5E6K - chains A and B; structure by X-ray diffraction, 2.16 A resolution.

Chain A (and B):
Protein: Polyketide synthase PksL
From: Bacillus subtilis (strain 168)
Notes: chain B of this document is another copy of the same molecule, construct and numbering; everything in this record applies to it too
UniProt: Q05470 (PKSL_BACSU); residues -1 to 595 here correspond to UniProt positions 2870-3466 (UniProt number = residue number + 2871)
Amino-acid sequence (617 residues; numbered -21 to 595; the number before each row is that of its first residue; numbers below 1 keep their minus sign (Met-21 is residue -21)):
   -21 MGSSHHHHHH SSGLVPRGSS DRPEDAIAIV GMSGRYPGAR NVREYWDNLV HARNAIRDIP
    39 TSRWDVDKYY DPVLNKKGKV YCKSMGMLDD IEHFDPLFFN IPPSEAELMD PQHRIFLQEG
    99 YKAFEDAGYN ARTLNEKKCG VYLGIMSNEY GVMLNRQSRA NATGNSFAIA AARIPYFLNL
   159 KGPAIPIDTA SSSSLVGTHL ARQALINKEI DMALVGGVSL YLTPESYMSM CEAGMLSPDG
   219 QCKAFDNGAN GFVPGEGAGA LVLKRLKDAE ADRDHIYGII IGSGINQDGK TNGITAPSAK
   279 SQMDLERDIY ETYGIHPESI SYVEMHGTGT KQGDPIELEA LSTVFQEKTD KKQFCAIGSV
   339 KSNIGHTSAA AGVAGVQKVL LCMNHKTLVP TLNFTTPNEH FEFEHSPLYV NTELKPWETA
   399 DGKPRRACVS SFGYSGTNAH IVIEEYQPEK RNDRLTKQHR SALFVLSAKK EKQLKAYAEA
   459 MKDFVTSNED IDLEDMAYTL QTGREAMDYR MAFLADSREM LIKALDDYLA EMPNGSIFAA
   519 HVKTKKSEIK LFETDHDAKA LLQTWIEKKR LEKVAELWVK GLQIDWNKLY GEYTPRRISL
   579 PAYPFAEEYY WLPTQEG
Not modelled in the structure: -21 to 2, 48-59, 133-141, 211-230, 372-378, 431-437, 521-527, 592-595 (chain B: -21 to 0, 43-59, 137-140, 210-228, 373-378, 429-438, 529-532, 592-595)
Differences from the reference sequence: initiating methionine (-21); expression tag (-20 to -2); engineered mutation Ser169 (Cys3040 in Q05470)

Interface between chain A and chain B:
Contacting residue pairs (80; chain A residue first):
  Glu114(A) with Lys278(B), salt bridge
  Lys116(A) with Asp286(B), salt bridge
  Val130(A) with Val130(B), hydrophobic
  Ser144(A) with Tyr412(B)
  Phe145(A) with Phe145(B), hydrophobic; Asp166(B)
  Ala146(A) with Asp166(B), hydrogen bond (backbone-side chain); Ala168(B); Ser413(B)
  Ile147(A) with Ile272(B), hydrophobic; Ser413(B)
  Ala150(A) with Gln265(B); Ser413(B)
  Pro153(A) with Gln265(B); Gly267(B); Lys268(B)
  Tyr154(A) with Gly267(B); Lys268(B); Thr269(B), hydrogen bond (side chain-backbone); Gly271(B), hydrogen bond (side chain-backbone); Ile272(B), hydrophobic
  Asn157(A) with Asp266(B); Gly267(B); Lys268(B), hydrogen bond (side chain-backbone)
  Leu158(A) with Gln265(B); Gly267(B)
  Lys159(A) with Asn264(B); Gln265(B), hydrogen bond (backbone-backbone); Asp266(B), hydrogen bond (side chain-backbone); Ser279(B), hydrogen bond
  Gly160(A) with Gln265(B)
  Pro161(A) with Ile263(B), hydrophobic; Asn264(B); Gln265(B)
  Ala162(A) with Thr167(B); Gln265(B); Thr415(B), hydrogen bond (backbone-side chain)
  Ile163(A) with Val174(B), hydrophobic
  Pro164(A) with Asp166(B)
  Asp166(A) with Phe145(B); Ala146(B), hydrogen bond (side chain-backbone); Pro164(B)
  Thr167(A) with Ala162(B)
  Ala168(A) with Ala146(B)
  Val174(A) with Ile163(B), hydrophobic
  His177(A) with Glu187(B), salt bridge
  Gln181(A) with Gln181(B); Glu187(B)
  Asn185(A) with Gln181(B)
  Glu187(A) with His177(B), salt bridge; Gln181(B), hydrogen bond
  Ser207(A) with Thr141(B)
  Ile263(A) with Pro161(B), hydrophobic
  Asn264(A) with Lys159(B); Pro161(B)
  Gln265(A) with Pro153(B); Leu158(B); Lys159(B), hydrogen bond (backbone-backbone); Gly160(B); Ala162(B)
  Asp266(A) with Lys159(B), hydrogen bond (backbone-side chain)
  Gly267(A) with Pro153(B); Tyr154(B); Asn157(B); Leu158(B)
  Lys268(A) with Pro153(B); Tyr154(B); Asn157(B), hydrogen bond (backbone-side chain)
  Thr269(A) with Tyr154(B), hydrogen bond (backbone-side chain)
  Gly271(A) with Tyr154(B), hydrogen bond (backbone-side chain)
  Ile272(A) with Ile147(B), hydrophobic; Tyr154(B), hydrophobic
  Ser279(A) with Lys159(B), hydrogen bond
  Asp286(A) with Lys116(B), salt bridge
  Tyr412(A) with Thr141(B); Ser144(B)
  Ser413(A) with Ala146(B); Ile147(B); Ala150(B)
  Thr415(A) with Ala162(B), hydrogen bond (side chain-backbone)
Other interface residues (no listed pair), chain A (46 interface residues in all): Ile165, Leu178, Asn270, Ser276, Lys278
Other interface residues (no listed pair), chain B (46 interface residues in all): Glu114, Ile165, Ala182, Asn185, Asn270, Ser276

Overview:
Chain A and chain B each contribute 46 residues to their interface; the contacts include 17 hydrogen bonds and
5 salt bridges. Polar pairs include Glu114(A)-Lys278(B), Lys116(A)-Asp286(B) and His177(A)-Glu187(B).
Both chains are Polyketide synthase PksL (Bacillus subtilis (strain 168)). Entry 5E6K (Ketosynthase from
module 6 of the bacillaene synthase from Bacillus subtilis 168 (C167S mutant, crystal form ...) was determined
by X-ray diffraction together with 5ELP, 5ENY, 5ERB, 5ERF and 5E5N from the same study.
